6HZ9 - chains G and H of the 14 polymer chains in the assembly; structure by electron microscopy, 4.80 A resolution (low resolution: residue-level contacts below are approximate; hydrogen-bond / salt-bridge calls are withheld).

[Chain G (and H)]
Protein: 5-methylcytosine-specific restriction enzyme B
Source organism: Escherichia coli (strain K12)
Notes: EC 3.1.21.-; chain H of this document is another copy of the same molecule, construct and numbering; everything in this record applies to it too
UniProt: P15005 (MCRB_ECOLI); residue numbers follow UniProt; this construct covers 162-459
Chain sequence (307 residues; numbered 162 to 468; the number before each row is that of its first residue):
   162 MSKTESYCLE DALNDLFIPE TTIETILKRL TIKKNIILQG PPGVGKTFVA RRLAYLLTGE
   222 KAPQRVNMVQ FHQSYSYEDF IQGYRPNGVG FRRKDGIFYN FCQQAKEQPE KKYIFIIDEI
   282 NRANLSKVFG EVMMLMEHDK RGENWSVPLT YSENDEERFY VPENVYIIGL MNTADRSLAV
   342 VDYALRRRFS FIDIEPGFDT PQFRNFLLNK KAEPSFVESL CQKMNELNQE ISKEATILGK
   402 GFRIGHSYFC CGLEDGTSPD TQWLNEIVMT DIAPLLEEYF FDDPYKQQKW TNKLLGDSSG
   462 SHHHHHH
Unresolved in the structure: 162-167, 458-468
Sequence notes: expression tag (460-468)
Ion coordination: Mg2+: Thr-208 (together with GMP-PNP)
Residues lining bound ligands: GMP-PNP (GNP; phosphoaminophosphonic acid-guanylate ester): Asp-176, Leu-177, Phe-178, Pro-202, Pro-203, Gly-204, Val-205, Gly-206, Lys-207, Thr-208, Phe-209, Asp-279, Glu-280, Asn-333, Phe-367, His-407, Ser-408, Cys-411, Cys-412
Curated features (UniProtKB/Swiss-Prot):
  - binding site (GTP): Gly-201 to Thr-208, Asp-300 to Gly-303, Asn-333 to Asp-336
Reported in the primary citation:
  - mutagenesis - R348A: decreased catalytic activity
  - mutagenesis - R283A: abolished catalytic activity on GTP (citing earlier work)

[Chain G / chain H interface]
Residue-residue contacts (66):
  Pro-203(G) / Tyr-344(H)
  Pro-203(G) / Ala-345(H)
  Pro-203(G) / Arg-348(H)
  Gly-204(G) / Arg-348(H)
  Thr-208(G) / Met-295(H)
  Thr-208(G) / Lys-301(H)
  Arg-212(G) / Asn-305(H)
  Arg-212(G) / Trp-306(H)
  Met-229(G) / Met-295(H)
  Met-229(G) / Val-308(H)
  Gln-231(G) / Gly-291(H)
  Gln-231(G) / Glu-292(H)
  Gln-231(G) / Met-294(H)
  Gln-231(G) / Met-295(H)
  His-233(G) / Tyr-238(H)
  His-233(G) / Gly-291(H)
  His-233(G) / Glu-292(H)
  His-233(G) / Thr-311(H)
  Ser-235(G) / Glu-239(H)
  Ser-235(G) / Tyr-312(H)
  Tyr-236(G) / Glu-292(H)
  Tyr-236(G) / Thr-311(H)
  Asp-240(G) / Thr-311(H)
  Arg-246(G) / Tyr-245(H)
  Asn-248(G) / Phe-252(H)
  Gly-249(G) / Gly-251(H)
  Arg-253(G) / Glu-314(H)
  Lys-255(G) / Ser-313(H)
  Lys-255(G) / Glu-314(H)
  Lys-255(G) / Asn-315(H)
  Asp-256(G) / Asn-315(H)
  Asn-261(G) / Asn-315(H)
  Arg-283(G) / Met-294(H)
  Arg-283(G) / Asp-343(H)
  Arg-283(G) / Ala-345(H)
  Asn-333(G) / Ala-345(H)
  Ala-335(G) / Tyr-344(H)
  Arg-337(G) / Tyr-344(H)
  Tyr-409(G) / Arg-348(H)
  Cys-412(G) / His-299(H)
  Glu-427(G) / Lys-189(H)
  Glu-427(G) / Arg-190(H)
  Ile-428(G) / Arg-190(H)
  Met-430(G) / Phe-352(H)
  Thr-431(G) / Arg-190(H)
  Thr-431(G) / Ser-351(H)
  Thr-431(G) / Phe-352(H)
  Asp-432(G) / Arg-190(H)
  Asp-432(G) / Lys-194(H)
  Asp-432(G) / Phe-350(H)
  Asp-432(G) / Ser-351(H)
  Pro-435(G) / Gln-200(H)
  Pro-435(G) / Arg-347(H)
  Pro-435(G) / Phe-352(H)
  Leu-436(G) / Tyr-344(H)
  Leu-436(G) / Arg-347(H)
  Glu-438(G) / Lys-401(H)
  Glu-439(G) / Arg-337(H)
  Glu-439(G) / Ala-340(H)
  Glu-439(G) / Val-341(H)
  Glu-439(G) / Val-342(H)
  Glu-439(G) / Tyr-344(H)
  Tyr-440(G) / Tyr-344(H)
  Phe-442(G) / Arg-337(H)
  Phe-442(G) / Ala-396(H)
  Pro-445(G) / Ala-396(H)
Other interface residues (no listed pair), chain G (40 interface residues in all): Val-230, Pro-247, Asp-279, Glu-280, Phe-403
Other interface residues (no listed pair), chain H (43 interface residues in all): Ser-287, Lys-288, Val-293, Asp-300, Pro-309, Asp-354

[Overview]
40 residues of chain G and 43 residues of chain H are in contact. Chain G binds GMP-PNP. UniProt lists 16
GTP-binding residues on chain G. The paper reports that R348A of chain G reduces catalytic activity; R283A of
chain G abolishes catalytic activity on GTP.
Chain G and chain H are both 5-methylcytosine-specific restriction enzyme B (Escherichia coli (strain K12));
the structure, Structure of McrBC without DNA binding domains (Class 5), was determined by electron microscopy
(same publication as 6HZ4, 6HZ5, 6HZ6, 6HZ7 and 6HZ8).
